8XBF - chains A and C of the 7 polymer chains in the assembly; structure by electron microscopy, 3.60 A resolution.

== Chain A (and C) ==
Molecule: Spike glycoprotein
Organism: Severe acute respiratory syndrome coronavirus 2
Notes: chain C of this document is another copy of the same molecule, construct and numbering; everything in this record applies to it too
UniProt: P0DTC2 (SPIKE_SARS2); aligned to UniProt positions 1-1208 over residues 1-1208
Chain sequence (1278 residues; row label = number of the first residue in the row; note: 5 numbers in that range are skipped by the numbering (no residue carries them; nothing is unmodelled there)):
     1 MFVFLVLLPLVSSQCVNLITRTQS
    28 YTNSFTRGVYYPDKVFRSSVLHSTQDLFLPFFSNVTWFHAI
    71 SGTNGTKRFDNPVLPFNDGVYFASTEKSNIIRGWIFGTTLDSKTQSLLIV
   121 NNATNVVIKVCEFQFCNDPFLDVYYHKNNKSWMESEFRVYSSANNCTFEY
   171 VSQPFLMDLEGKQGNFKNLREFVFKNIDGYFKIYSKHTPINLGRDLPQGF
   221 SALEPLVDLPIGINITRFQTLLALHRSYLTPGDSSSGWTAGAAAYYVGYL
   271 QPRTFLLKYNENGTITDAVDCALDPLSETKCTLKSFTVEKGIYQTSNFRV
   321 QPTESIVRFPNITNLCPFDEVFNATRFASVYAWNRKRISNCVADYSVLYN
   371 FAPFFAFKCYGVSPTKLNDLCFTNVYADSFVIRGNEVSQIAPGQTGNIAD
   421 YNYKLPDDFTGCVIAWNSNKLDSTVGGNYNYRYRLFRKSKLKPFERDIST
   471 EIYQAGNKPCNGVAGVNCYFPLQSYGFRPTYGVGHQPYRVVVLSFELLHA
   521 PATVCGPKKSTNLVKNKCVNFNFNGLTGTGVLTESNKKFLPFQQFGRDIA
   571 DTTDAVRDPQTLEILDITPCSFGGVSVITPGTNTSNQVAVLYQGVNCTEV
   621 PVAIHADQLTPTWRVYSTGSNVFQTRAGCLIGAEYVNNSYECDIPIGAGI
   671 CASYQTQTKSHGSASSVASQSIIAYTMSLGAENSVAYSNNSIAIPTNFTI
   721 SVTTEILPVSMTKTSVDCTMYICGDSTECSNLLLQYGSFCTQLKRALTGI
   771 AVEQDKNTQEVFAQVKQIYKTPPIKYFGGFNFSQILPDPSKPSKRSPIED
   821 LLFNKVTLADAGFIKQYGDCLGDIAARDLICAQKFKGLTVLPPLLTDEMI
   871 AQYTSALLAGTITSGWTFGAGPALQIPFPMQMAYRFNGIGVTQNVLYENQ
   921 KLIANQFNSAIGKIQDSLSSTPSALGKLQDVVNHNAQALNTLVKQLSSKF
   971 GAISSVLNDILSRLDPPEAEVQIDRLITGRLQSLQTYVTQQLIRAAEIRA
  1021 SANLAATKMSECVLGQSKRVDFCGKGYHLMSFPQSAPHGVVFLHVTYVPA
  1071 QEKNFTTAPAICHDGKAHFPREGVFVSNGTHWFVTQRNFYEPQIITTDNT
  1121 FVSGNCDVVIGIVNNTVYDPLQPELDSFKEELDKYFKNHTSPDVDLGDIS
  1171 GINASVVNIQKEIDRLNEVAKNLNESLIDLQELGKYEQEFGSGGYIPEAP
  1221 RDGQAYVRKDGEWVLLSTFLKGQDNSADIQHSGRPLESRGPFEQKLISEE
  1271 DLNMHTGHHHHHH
Unresolved in the structure: 1-13, 1148-1283
Construct notes: engineered mutation Ile19 (Thr in P0DTC2), Asp142 (Gly in P0DTC2), Gly213 (Val in P0DTC2), Asp339 (Gly in P0DTC2), Phe371 (Ser in P0DTC2), Pro373 (Ser in P0DTC2), Phe375 (Ser in P0DTC2), Ala376 (Thr in P0DTC2), Asn405 (Asp in P0DTC2), Ser408 (Arg in P0DTC2), Asn417 (Lys in P0DTC2), Lys440 (Asn in P0DTC2), Thr444 (Lys in P0DTC2), Arg452 (Leu in P0DTC2), Lys460 (Asn in P0DTC2), Asn477 (Ser in P0DTC2), Lys478 (Thr in P0DTC2), Ala484 (Glu in P0DTC2), Val486 (Phe in P0DTC2), Arg498 (Gln in P0DTC2), Tyr501 (Asn in P0DTC2), His505 (Tyr in P0DTC2), Gly614 (Asp in P0DTC2), Tyr655 (His in P0DTC2), Lys679 (Asn in P0DTC2), His681 (Pro in P0DTC2), Gly682 (Arg in P0DTC2), Ser683 (Arg in P0DTC2), Ser685 (Arg in P0DTC2), Lys764 (Asn in P0DTC2), Tyr796 (Asp in P0DTC2), Pro817 (Phe in P0DTC2), Lys856 (Asn in P0DTC2), Pro892 (Ala in P0DTC2), Pro899 (Ala in P0DTC2), Pro942 (Ala in P0DTC2), His954 (Gln in P0DTC2), Lys969 (Asn in P0DTC2), Pro987 (Val in P0DTC2); conflict Ser24 (Ala27 in P0DTC2), Pro986 (Lys in P0DTC2); expression tag (1209-1283)
Disulfides: Cys15-Cys136, Cys131-Cys166, Cys291-Cys301, Cys336-Cys361, Cys379-Cys432, Cys391-Cys525, Cys480-Cys488, Cys538-Cys590, Cys617-Cys649, Cys662-Cys671, Cys738-Cys760, Cys743-Cys749, Cys1032-Cys1043, Cys1082-Cys1126
Covalently attached groups: N-acetylglucosamine (NAG) linked to Asn165, Asn282, Asn709, Asn717, Asn1098, Asn1134
Curated features (UniProtKB/Swiss-Prot):
  - region: Asn280 to Cys301 (Putative superantigen), Asn448 to Tyr451, Tyr453 to Phe456 (Immunodominant HLA epitope recognized by the CD8+), Ser816 to Tyr837 (Fusion peptide 1), Lys835 to Phe855 (Fusion peptide 2), Asp1163 to Glu1202 (Heptad repeat 2)
  - site: Arg815, Ser816 (Cleavage)
  - glycosylation: Asn17 (N-linked (GlcNAc...) (complex) asparagine), Asn61 (N-linked (GlcNAc...) (hybrid) asparagine), Asn74 (N-linked (GlcNAc...) (complex) asparagine), Asn122 (N-linked (GlcNAc...) (hybrid) asparagine), Asn149 (N-linked (GlcNAc...) (complex) asparagine), Asn165 (N-linked (GlcNAc...) (complex) asparagine), Asn234 (N-linked (GlcNAc...) (high mannose) asparagine), Asn282 (N-linked (GlcNAc...) (complex) asparagine), Thr323 (O-linked (GalNAc) threonine), Ser325 (O-linked (HexNAc...) serine), Asn331 (N-linked (GlcNAc...) (complex) asparagine), Asn343 (N-linked (GlcNAc...) (complex) asparagine), Asn603 (N-linked (GlcNAc...) (hybrid) asparagine), Asn616 (N-linked (GlcNAc...) (complex) asparagine), Asn657 (N-linked (GlcNAc...) (complex) asparagine), Thr676 (O-linked (GlcNAc...) threonine), Thr678 (O-linked (GlcNAc...) threonine), Asn709 (N-linked (GlcNAc...) (high mannose) asparagine), Asn717 (N-linked (GlcNAc...) (hybrid) asparagine), Asn801 (N-linked (GlcNAc...) (hybrid) asparagine) and 6 more in UniProt

== Interface between chain A and chain C ==
Residue-residue contacts (142; chain A residue first):
  Tyr38(A) - Phe562(C)  hydrophobic
  Asp40(A) - Phe562(C)
  Lys41(A) - Phe562(C)
  Lys41(A) - Gln564(C)
  Val42(A) - Gln563(C)
  Val42(A) - Phe565(C)  hydrophobic
  Phe43(A) - Lys557(C)
  Phe43(A) - Phe559(C)  hydrophobic
  Phe43(A) - Gln563(C)  hydrogen bond (backbone-side chain)
  Phe43(A) - Phe565(C)
  Phe43(A) - Gly566(C)
  Phe43(A) - Arg567(C)
  Ser45(A) - Arg567(C)  hydrogen bond (side chain-backbone)
  Ser46(A) - Ile569(C)
  Val47(A) - Ile569(C)  hydrophobic
  Pro225(A) - Phe562(C)
  Asn282(A) - Leu560(C)
  Gly283(A) - Gln563(C)  hydrogen bond (backbone-side chain)
  Thr284(A) - Leu560(C)
  Asp737(A) - Asn317(C)  hydrogen bond
  Met740(A) - Phe592(C)  hydrophobic
  Asp745(A) - Arg319(C)
  Asp745(A) - Thr549(C)
  Gln755(A) - Lys969(C)
  Gln755(A) - Gly971(C)
  Tyr756(A) - Ser968(C)
  Tyr756(A) - Phe970(C)  hydrogen bond (side chain-backbone)
  Tyr756(A) - Gly971(C)
  Phe759(A) - Gln965(C)
  Phe759(A) - Phe970(C)  hydrophobic
  Gln762(A) - Thr961(C)
  Gln762(A) - Gln965(C)
  Lys764(A) - Gln314(C)
  Arg765(A) - Gln957(C)
  Lys786(A) - Leu699(C)
  Lys786(A) - Gly700(C)
  Gln787(A) - Ala701(C)
  Gln787(A) - Asn703(C)  hydrogen bond
  Ile788(A) - Leu699(C)
  Ile788(A) - Ala701(C)  hydrogen bond (backbone-backbone)
  Ile788(A) - Glu702(C)
  Ile788(A) - Asn703(C)  hydrogen bond (backbone-backbone)
  Tyr789(A) - Asn703(C)
  Tyr789(A) - Val705(C)  hydrophobic
  Lys790(A) - Asn703(C)  hydrogen bond (backbone-backbone)
  Lys790(A) - Val705(C)
  Pro792(A) - Tyr707(C)  hydrophobic
  Tyr796(A) - Tyr707(C)
  Phe797(A) - Tyr707(C)
  Gly832(A) - Arg646(C)
  Ile834(A) - Gln644(C)
  Ile834(A) - Arg646(C)
  Gln836(A) - Asn616(C)  hydrogen bond
  Gln836(A) - Thr618(C)  hydrogen bond
  Gln836(A) - Glu619(C)
  Tyr837(A) - Asp586(C)
  Tyr837(A) - Thr588(C)
  Tyr837(A) - Pro589(C)
  Gly838(A) - Ser591(C)  hydrogen bond (backbone-side chain)
  Gly838(A) - Gly614(C)
  Asp839(A) - Pro589(C)
  Asp839(A) - Cys590(C)
  Asp839(A) - Ser591(C)
  Asp839(A) - Gly614(C)
  Cys840(A) - Gly614(C)
  Ile844(A) - Glu554(C)
  Ile844(A) - Ser555(C)
  Ile844(A) - Asn556(C)
  Ile844(A) - Asp586(C)
  Ala845(A) - Lys557(C)
  Asp848(A) - Asp568(C)
  Asp848(A) - Asp574(C)
  Leu849(A) - Ile569(C)  hydrophobic
  Cys851(A) - Pro589(C)  hydrophobic
  Ala852(A) - Asp568(C)
  Ala852(A) - Ala570(C)  hydrophobic
  Ala852(A) - Thr572(C)
  Lys854(A) - Phe592(C)
  Phe855(A) - Ile587(C)
  Phe855(A) - Pro589(C)
  Pro863(A) - Ala668(C)
  Leu864(A) - Pro665(C)  hydrophobic
  Leu864(A) - Gly667(C)
  Leu864(A) - Ala668(C)
  Leu864(A) - Gly669(C)  hydrogen bond (backbone-backbone)
  Thr866(A) - Ala668(C)
  Thr866(A) - Gly669(C)
  Met869(A) - Met697(C)
  Met869(A) - Leu699(C)  hydrophobic
  Tyr873(A) - Leu699(C)  hydrophobic
  Thr883(A) - Val705(C)
  Thr883(A) - Tyr707(C)
  Gly889(A) - Asp1041(C)
  Gly889(A) - Lys1045(C)
  Ala890(A) - Tyr1047(C)  hydrophobic
  Ala890(A) - Val1068(C)
  Ala890(A) - Pro1069(C)
  Pro892(A) - Pro1069(C)
  Pro892(A) - Glu1072(C)
  Leu894(A) - Ala713(C)
  Leu894(A) - Pro715(C)
  Gln895(A) - Ala706(C)
  Gln895(A) - Ser711(C)
  Gln895(A) - Ile712(C)
  Gln895(A) - Ala713(C)
  Gln895(A) - Asn1074(C)
  Pro897(A) - Tyr707(C)  hydrophobic
  Pro897(A) - Ser708(C)
  Pro897(A) - Asn709(C)
  Pro897(A) - Ser711(C)
  Phe898(A) - Tyr707(C)
  Met900(A) - Thr1077(C)  hydrogen bond
  Met900(A) - Ala1078(C)
  Met900(A) - Pro1079(C)  hydrophobic
  Tyr904(A) - Val1094(C)
  Tyr904(A) - Arg1107(C)
  Asn907(A) - Arg1107(C)
  Thr912(A) - Phe1121(C)
  Gln913(A) - Phe1089(C)
  Gln913(A) - Pro1090(C)  hydrogen bond (side chain-backbone)
  Gln913(A) - Arg1107(C)  hydrogen bond
  Asn914(A) - Phe1089(C)
  Asn914(A) - Ser1123(C)
  Tyr917(A) - Pro1079(C)
  Tyr917(A) - Phe1089(C)  hydrophobic
  Tyr917(A) - Val1128(C)
  Glu918(A) - Ser1123(C)
  Glu918(A) - Gly1124(C)
  Glu918(A) - Val1128(C)
  Glu918(A) - Val1129(C)
  Gln920(A) - Ile1130(C)
  Val963(A) - Ala570(C)  hydrophobic
  Gln1002(A) - Gln1002(C)
  Ser1030(A) - Val1040(C)
  Glu1031(A) - Arg1039(C)  salt bridge
  Glu1031(A) - Val1040(C)
  Leu1034(A) - Asp1041(C)
  Lys1038(A) - Lys1038(C)
  Arg1039(A) - Arg1039(C)
  Leu1141(A) - Leu1141(C)  hydrophobic
  Glu1144(A) - Leu1141(C)
  Ser1147(A) - Ser1147(C)
Interface residues without a listed pair, chain A (98 interface residues in all): Arg44, Gly757, Gln784, Ala831, Asp843, Ala846, Lys856, Leu861, Pro862, Gln872, Ile882, Trp886, Gly891, Ala893, Ile896, Asn919, Asp994, Gln1005, Leu1012, Ile1013, Arg1019, Thr1027
Interface residues without a listed pair, chain C (105 interface residues in all): Thr553, Gln613, Val615, Ala647, Cys662, Ile666, Ile670, Ser704, Asn710, Ala972, Thr1006, Ile1013, Glu1017, Gly1046, Arg1091, Gly1093, Asn1108, Asn1125, Leu1145

== In short ==
The interface between chain A and chain C involves 98 residues on one side and 105 on the other, with 16
hydrogen bonds and 1 salt bridge. Polar pairs include Glu1031(A)-Arg1039(C), Phe43(A)-Gln563(C) and
Ser45(A)-Arg567(C).
Chain A and chain C are both Spike glycoprotein (Severe acute respiratory syndrome coronavirus 2); the
structure, Cryo-EM structure of SARS-CoV-2 S-BQ.1 in complex with antibody O5C2, was determined by electron
microscopy together with 8XAL from the same study.
